PDB entry 8EMJ | X-ray diffraction, 1.75 A resolution | chains A and B of the 3 polymer chains in the assembly

Chain A:
Molecule: MHC class I antigen
Source organism: Homo sapiens
Reference sequence: F4NBT2 (F4NBT2_HUMAN); residues 1-276 here correspond to UniProt positions 25-300 (UniProt number = residue number + 24)
Amino-acid sequence (276 residues; each row starts with the number of its first residue):
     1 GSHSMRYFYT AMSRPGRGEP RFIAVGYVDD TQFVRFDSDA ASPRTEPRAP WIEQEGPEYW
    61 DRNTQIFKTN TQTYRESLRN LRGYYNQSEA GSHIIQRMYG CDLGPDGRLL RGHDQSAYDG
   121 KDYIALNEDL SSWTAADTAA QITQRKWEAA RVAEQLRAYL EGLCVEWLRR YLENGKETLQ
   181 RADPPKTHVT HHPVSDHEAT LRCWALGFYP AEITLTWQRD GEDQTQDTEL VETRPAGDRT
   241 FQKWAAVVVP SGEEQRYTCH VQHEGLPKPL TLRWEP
Disulfide bonds: Cys101-Cys164, Cys203-Cys259

Chain B:
Molecule: Beta-2-microglobulin
Source organism: Homo sapiens
Reference sequence: P61769 (B2MG_HUMAN); residues 1-99 here correspond to UniProt positions 21-119 (UniProt number = residue number + 20)
Amino-acid sequence (100 residues; numbered 0 to 99; the number before each row is that of its first residue; numbering starts at 0):
     0 MIQRTPKIQV YSRHPAENGK SNFLNCYVSG FHPSDIEVDL LKNGERIEKV EHSDLSFSKD
    60 WSFYLLYYTE FTPTEKDEYA CRVNHVTLSQ PKIVKWDRDM
Sequence notes: initiating methionine (0)
Disulfide bonds: Cys25-Cys80
Swiss-Prot annotation at these positions:
  - modified residue: Gln2 (Pyrrolidone carboxylic acid)
  - glycosylation: Ile1 (N-linked (Glc) (glycation) isoleucine), Lys19 (N-linked (Glc) (glycation) lysine), Lys41 (N-linked (Glc) (glycation) lysine), Lys48 (N-linked (Glc) (glycation) lysine), Lys58 (N-linked (Glc) (glycation) lysine), Lys91 (N-linked (Glc) (glycation) lysine), Lys94 (N-linked (Glc) (glycation) lysine)

How chain A and chain B interact:
Contacting residue pairs (63; chain A residue first):
  Phe8(A) with Ser55(B); Phe56(B)
  Tyr9(A) with Phe56(B)
  Thr10(A) with Phe56(B); Phe62(B)
  Met12(A) with Ser33(B); Asp34(B)
  Arg17(A) with Asp34(B), salt bridge
  Ile23(A) with Leu54(B), hydrophobic
  Val25(A) with Asp53(B); Leu54(B); Ser55(B)
  Tyr27(A) with Ser55(B); Tyr63(B), hydrogen bond
  Gln32(A) with Asp53(B), hydrogen bond
  Arg35(A) with Asp53(B), salt bridge
  Arg48(A) with Asp53(B), salt bridge
  Ile94(A) with Pro32(B), hydrophobic; Ser33(B)
  Gln96(A) with His31(B), hydrogen bond; Phe56(B); Trp60(B), hydrogen bond (side chain-backbone); Phe62(B)
  Arg97(A) with Phe56(B)
  Met98(A) with Phe56(B), hydrophobic; Lys58(B); Trp60(B), hydrophobic
  Gln115(A) with Trp60(B)
  Ser116(A) with Trp60(B)
  Ala117(A) with Trp60(B)
  Asp119(A) with Met0(B); His31(B)
  Gly120(A) with Arg3(B), hydrogen bond (backbone-side chain); His31(B); Trp60(B)
  Asp122(A) with Trp60(B), hydrogen bond
  His192(A) with Asp98(B), salt bridge
  Arg202(A) with Asp98(B), hydrogen bond (side chain-backbone); Met99(B)
  Trp204(A) with Asp98(B); Met99(B)
  Val231(A) with Gln8(B)
  Glu232(A) with Lys6(B); Gln8(B), hydrogen bond (backbone-side chain); Tyr26(B); Ser28(B), hydrogen bond
  Thr233(A) with Tyr26(B)
  Arg234(A) with Gln8(B), hydrogen bond; Tyr10(B); Tyr26(B); Met99(B), hydrogen bond (side chain-backbone)
  Pro235(A) with Tyr10(B), hydrogen bond (backbone-side chain); Asn24(B); Tyr26(B)
  Ala236(A) with Arg12(B), hydrogen bond (backbone-side chain); Asn24(B), hydrogen bond (backbone-side chain)
  Gly237(A) with Arg12(B); Leu65(B)
  Asp238(A) with Arg12(B)
  Gln242(A) with Tyr10(B); Ser11(B), hydrogen bond (side chain-backbone); Arg12(B), hydrogen bond (side chain-backbone)
  Trp244(A) with Met99(B), hydrogen bond (side chain-backbone)
Other interface residues (no listed pair), chain A (38 interface residues in all): Arg21, Ser92, His93, Leu206
Other interface residues (no listed pair), chain B (30 interface residues in all): Ile1, His13, Pro14, Ser57, Arg97

Overview:
Chain A and chain B form an interface of 38 and 30 residues respectively, with 17 hydrogen bonds and 4 salt
bridges. Among the polar pairs are Arg17(A)-Asp34(B), Arg35(A)-Asp53(B) and Arg48(A)-Asp53(B).
Chain A is MHC class I antigen and chain B is Beta-2-microglobulin, both from Homo sapiens; the structure,
Crystal structure of HLA-B*35:01-NP9 epitope from 2006 H1N1 influenza strain, was determined by X-ray
diffraction.
